Entry 8SNX (electron microscopy, 3.40 A resolution); this record covers chains A and E of the 6 polymer chains in the assembly.

Chain A:
Molecule: RNA-directed RNA polymerase L
Source organism: Respiratory syncytial virus A2
Notes: EC 2.7.7.48, 3.6.1.-, 2.7.7.88, 2.1.1.375
Reference sequence: P28887 (L_HRSVA); numbering as in UniProt (aligned over 1-2165)
Chain sequence (2165 residues; each row starts with the number of its first residue):
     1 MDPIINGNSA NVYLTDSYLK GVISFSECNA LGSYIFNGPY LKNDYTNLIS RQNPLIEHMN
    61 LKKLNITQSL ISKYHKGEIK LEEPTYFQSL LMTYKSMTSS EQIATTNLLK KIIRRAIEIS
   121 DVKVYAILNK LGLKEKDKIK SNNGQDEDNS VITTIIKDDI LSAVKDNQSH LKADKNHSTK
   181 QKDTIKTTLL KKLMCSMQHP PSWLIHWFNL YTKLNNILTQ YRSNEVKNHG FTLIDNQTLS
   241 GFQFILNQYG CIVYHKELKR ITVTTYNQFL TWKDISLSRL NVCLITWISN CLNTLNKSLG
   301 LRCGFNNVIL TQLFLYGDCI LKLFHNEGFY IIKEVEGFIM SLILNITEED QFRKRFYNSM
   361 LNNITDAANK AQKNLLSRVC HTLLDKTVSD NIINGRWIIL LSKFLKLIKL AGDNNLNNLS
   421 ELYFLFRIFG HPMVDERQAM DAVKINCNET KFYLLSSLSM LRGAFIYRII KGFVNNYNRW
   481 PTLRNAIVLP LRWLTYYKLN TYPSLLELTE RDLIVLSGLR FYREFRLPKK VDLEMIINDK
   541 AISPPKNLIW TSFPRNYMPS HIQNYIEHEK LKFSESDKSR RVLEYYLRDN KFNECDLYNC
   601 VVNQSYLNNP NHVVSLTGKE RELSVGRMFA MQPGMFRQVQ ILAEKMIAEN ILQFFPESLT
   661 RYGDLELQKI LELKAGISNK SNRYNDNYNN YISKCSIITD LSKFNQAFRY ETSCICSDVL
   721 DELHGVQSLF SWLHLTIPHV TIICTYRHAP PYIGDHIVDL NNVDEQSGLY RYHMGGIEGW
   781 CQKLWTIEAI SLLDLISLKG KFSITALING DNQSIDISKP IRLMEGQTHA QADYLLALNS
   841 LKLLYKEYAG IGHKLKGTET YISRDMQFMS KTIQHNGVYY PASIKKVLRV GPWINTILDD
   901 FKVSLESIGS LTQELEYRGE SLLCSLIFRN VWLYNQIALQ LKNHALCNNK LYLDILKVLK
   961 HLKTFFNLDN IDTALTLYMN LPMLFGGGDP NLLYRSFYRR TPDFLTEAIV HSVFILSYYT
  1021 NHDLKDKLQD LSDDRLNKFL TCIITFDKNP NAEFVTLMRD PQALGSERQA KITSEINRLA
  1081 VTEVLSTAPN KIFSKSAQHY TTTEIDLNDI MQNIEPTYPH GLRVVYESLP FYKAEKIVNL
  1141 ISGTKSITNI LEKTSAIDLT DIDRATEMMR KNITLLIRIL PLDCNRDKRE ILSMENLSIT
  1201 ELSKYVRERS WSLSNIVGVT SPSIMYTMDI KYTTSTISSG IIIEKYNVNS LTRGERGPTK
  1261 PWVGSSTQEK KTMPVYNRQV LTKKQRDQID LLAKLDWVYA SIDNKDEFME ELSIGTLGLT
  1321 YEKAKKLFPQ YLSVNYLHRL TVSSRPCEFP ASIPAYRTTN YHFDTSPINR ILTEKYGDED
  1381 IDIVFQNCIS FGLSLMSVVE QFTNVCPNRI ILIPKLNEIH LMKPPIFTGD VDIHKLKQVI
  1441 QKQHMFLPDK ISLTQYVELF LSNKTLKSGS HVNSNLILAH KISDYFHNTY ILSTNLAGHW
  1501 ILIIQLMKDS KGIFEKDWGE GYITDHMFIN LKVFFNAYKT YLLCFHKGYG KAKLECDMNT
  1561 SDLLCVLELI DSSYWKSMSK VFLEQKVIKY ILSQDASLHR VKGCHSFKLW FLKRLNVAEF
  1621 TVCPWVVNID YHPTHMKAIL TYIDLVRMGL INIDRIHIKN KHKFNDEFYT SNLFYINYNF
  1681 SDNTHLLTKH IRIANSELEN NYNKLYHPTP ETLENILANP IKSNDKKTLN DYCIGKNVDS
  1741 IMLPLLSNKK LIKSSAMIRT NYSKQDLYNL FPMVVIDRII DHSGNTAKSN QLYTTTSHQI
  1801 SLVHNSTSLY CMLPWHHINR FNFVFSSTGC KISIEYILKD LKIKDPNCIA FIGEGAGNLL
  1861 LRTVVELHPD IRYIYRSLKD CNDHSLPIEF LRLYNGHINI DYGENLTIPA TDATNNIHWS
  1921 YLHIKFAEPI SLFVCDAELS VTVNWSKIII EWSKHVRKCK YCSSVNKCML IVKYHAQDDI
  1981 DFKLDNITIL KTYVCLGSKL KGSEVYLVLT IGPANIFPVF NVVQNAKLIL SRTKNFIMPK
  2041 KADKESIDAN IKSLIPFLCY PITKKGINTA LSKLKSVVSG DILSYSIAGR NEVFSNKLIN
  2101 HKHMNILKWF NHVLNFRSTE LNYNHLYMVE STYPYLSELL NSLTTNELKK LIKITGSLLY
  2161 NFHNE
Disordered / not traced: 1-9, 134-183, 662-665, 677-689, 1463-2165
Curated features (UniProtKB/Swiss-Prot):
  - active site: His1338 (Nucleophile), Lys1831 (For mRNA (nucleoside-2'-O-)-methyltransferase activity), Asp1936 (For mRNA (nucleoside-2'-O-)-methyltransferase activity), Lys1973 (For mRNA (nucleoside-2'-O-)-methyltransferase activity), Glu2004 (For mRNA (nucleoside-2'-O-)-methyltransferase activity)
  - binding site (Mg(2+)): Asp700, Asp811
  - binding site (substrate): Gly1853 to Gly1857
  - natural variant: Cys319 (C319Y: In strain: Cold-passage attenuated), His1690 (H1690Y: In strain: Cold-passage attenuated)
  - mutagenesis: Asp811 (D811A: Complete loss of RNA synthesis), Asn812 (N812A: Complete loss of RNA synthesis), Pro1261 (P1261A: Inhibition of RNA synthesis), Trp1262 (W1262A: Inhibition of RNA synthesis), Pro1274 (P1274A: No effect on RNA synthesis), Tyr1276 (Y1276A: No effect on RNA synthesis), Arg1820 (R1820A: Complete loss of methyltransferase activity), Gly1855 (G1855S: Complete loss of methyltransferase activity), Asp1936 (D1936A: About 90% loss of methyltransferase activity), Glu1938 (E1938A: Complete loss of methyltransferase activity), Ser1998 (S1998A: Complete loss of methyltransferase activity), Glu2004 (E2004A: Complete loss of methyltransferase activity)
From the paper describing this entry:
  - binding site for the 10-nt RNA strand: Tyr13, Glu57, Lys540, Thr551, Arg555, Lys570, Arg580, Glu584, Lys619, Glu620, Phe629, Arg637, Gln640, Thr660, Arg747, Glu778, Lys783, Ser1155
  - specificity-determining residues: Lys619, Glu778 (proposed by the authors, not directly observed)
  - catalytic residues: Gly810 to Asn812
  - conformationally variable residues (order/disorder transition): Glu666 to Gly676

Chain E:
Molecule: Phosphoprotein
Source organism: Respiratory syncytial virus A2
Reference sequence: G3C7Q7 (G3C7Q7_HRSV); residues 1-241 here = UniProt positions 1-241
Chain sequence (241 residues; numbered 1 to 241; the number before each row is that of its first residue):
     1 MEKFAPEFHG EDANNRATKF LESIKGKFTS PKDPKKKDSI ISVNSIDIEV TKESPITSNS
    61 TIINPTNETD DTAGNKPNYQ RKPLVSFKED PTPSDNPFSK LYKETIETFD NNEEESSYSY
   121 EEINDQTNDN ITARLDRIDE KLSEILGMLH TLVVASAGPT SARDGIRDAM VGLREEMIEK
   181 IRTEALMTND RLEAMARLRN EESEKMAKDT SDEVSLNPTS EKLNNLLEGN DSDNDLSLED
   241 F
Disordered / not traced: 1-128

Chain A / chain E interface:
Pairs across the interface (94; chain A residue first):
  Leu315(A) - Leu238(E)
  Tyr316(A) - Leu238(E)
  Cys319(A) - Leu238(E)  hydrophobic
  Cys319(A) - Phe241(E)  hydrophobic
  Lys322(A) - Phe241(E)
  Leu323(A) - Phe241(E)  hydrophobic
  Arg355(A) - Asp209(E)  hydrogen bond (side chain-backbone)
  Arg355(A) - Ser211(E)  hydrogen bond (side chain-backbone)
  Arg355(A) - Val214(E)
  Tyr357(A) - Asn224(E)
  Tyr357(A) - Leu227(E)
  Asn358(A) - Val214(E)
  Asn358(A) - Leu216(E)
  Leu361(A) - Ser220(E)
  Leu361(A) - Leu223(E)  hydrophobic
  Leu361(A) - Asn224(E)
  Asn362(A) - Ser215(E)  hydrogen bond (side chain-backbone)
  Asn362(A) - Leu216(E)
  Asn362(A) - Asn217(E)  hydrogen bond (side chain-backbone)
  Asn362(A) - Ser220(E)  hydrogen bond
  Thr365(A) - Asn217(E)  hydrogen bond
  Thr365(A) - Thr219(E)
  Thr365(A) - Ser220(E)
  Thr365(A) - Leu223(E)
  Asp366(A) - Asn217(E)  hydrogen bond
  Asn369(A) - Thr219(E)  hydrogen bond
  Asn391(A) - Asp240(E)
  Asn391(A) - Phe241(E)
  Arg396(A) - Asp235(E)  salt bridge
  Arg396(A) - Asp240(E)  salt bridge
  Arg396(A) - Phe241(E)
  Trp397(A) - Thr219(E)
  Ile398(A) - Leu223(E)  hydrophobic
  Ile398(A) - Leu226(E)  hydrophobic
  Leu400(A) - Phe241(E)  hydrophobic
  Leu401(A) - Leu223(E)  hydrophobic
  Ser402(A) - Leu223(E)
  Ser402(A) - Leu226(E)
  Ser402(A) - Leu227(E)
  Lys403(A) - Asp231(E)  salt bridge
  Lys403(A) - Asn234(E)  hydrogen bond (side chain-backbone)
  Lys403(A) - Asp235(E)
  Lys403(A) - Leu236(E)
  Leu405(A) - Leu227(E)  hydrophobic
  Lys406(A) - Leu226(E)
  Ile445(A) - Asn189(E)
  Asn448(A) - Arg163(E)
  Glu449(A) - Thr188(E)
  Glu449(A) - Asn189(E)
  Thr450(A) - Ser156(E)
  Thr450(A) - Arg167(E)
  Thr450(A) - Met187(E)  hydrogen bond (side chain-backbone)
  Lys451(A) - Ala155(E)
  Lys451(A) - Ser156(E)  hydrogen bond (backbone-backbone)
  Phe452(A) - Val154(E)
  Phe452(A) - Ala155(E)  hydrophobic
  Phe452(A) - Ile181(E)  hydrophobic
  Phe452(A) - Leu186(E)  hydrophobic
  Phe452(A) - Arg197(E)  hydrogen bond (backbone-side chain)
  Tyr453(A) - Val153(E)
  Tyr453(A) - Val154(E)  hydrogen bond (backbone-backbone)
  Leu454(A) - His150(E)
  Leu454(A) - Leu152(E)
  Leu454(A) - Val153(E)
  Leu455(A) - Leu152(E)  hydrogen bond (backbone-backbone)
  Leu458(A) - Val154(E)  hydrophobic
  Arg511(A) - His150(E)
  Arg709(A) - Ser156(E)
  Glu711(A) - Ser156(E)
  Glu711(A) - Ala157(E)
  Glu711(A) - Ala169(E)
  Pro738(A) - Ile166(E)  hydrophobic
  Glu765(A) - Arg163(E)  salt bridge
  Arg771(A) - Arg163(E)  hydrogen bond (backbone-side chain)
  Tyr772(A) - Pro159(E)  hydrophobic
  Tyr772(A) - Arg163(E)  hydrogen bond (side chain-backbone)
  Tyr772(A) - Asp164(E)
  Tyr772(A) - Gly165(E)  hydrogen bond (side chain-backbone)
  Met774(A) - Ala157(E)
  Met774(A) - Gly158(E)
  Met774(A) - Pro159(E)
  Met774(A) - Ile166(E)  hydrophobic
  Tyr834(A) - Asp212(E)  hydrogen bond (side chain-backbone)
  Leu838(A) - Thr210(E)
  Leu838(A) - Asp212(E)
  Leu841(A) - Thr210(E)
  Lys842(A) - Thr210(E)  hydrogen bond (side chain-backbone)
  Tyr845(A) - Met206(E)  hydrophobic
  Tyr845(A) - Asp209(E)
  Ala849(A) - Arg197(E)
  Gly850(A) - Arg197(E)
  Lys854(A) - Asp190(E)  salt bridge
  Lys856(A) - Asp209(E)
  Gly857(A) - Asp209(E)
Also at the interface, not in a pair above, chain A (59 interface residues in all): Lys95, Phe338, Ser359, Ile399, Lys444, His739, Lys846, Leu855
Also at the interface, not in a pair above, chain E (53 interface residues in all): Leu149, Thr151, Arg174, Met177, Leu198, Glu202, Glu213, Lys222, Glu239

Summary:
Chain A and chain E form an interface of 59 and 53 residues respectively; the contacts include 19 hydrogen
bonds and 5 salt bridges. Polar contacts include Arg396(A)-Asp235(E), Arg396(A)-Asp240(E) and
Lys403(A)-Asp231(E). The paper reports the catalytic residue Gly810(A); a binding site for the 10-nt RNA
strand at Tyr13(A), Glu57(A) and Lys540(A) among others.
Here chain A is RNA-directed RNA polymerase L and chain E is Phosphoprotein, both from Respiratory syncytial
virus A2. Entry 8SNX (Cryo-EM structure of the respiratory syncytial virus polymerase (L:P) bound to the
leader promoter) was determined by electron microscopy together with 8SNY from the same study.
